PDB entry 1F8M | X-ray diffraction, 1.80 A resolution | chains A and B of the 4 polymer chains in the assembly

Chain A (and B):
Protein: Isocitrate lyase
Organism: Mycobacterium tuberculosis H37Rv
Notes: EC 4.1.3.1; chain B of this document is another copy of the same molecule, construct and numbering; everything in this record applies to it too
Reference sequence: P0A5H3 (ACEA_MYCTU); residues 2-428 here = UniProt positions 2-428
Amino-acid sequence (429 residues; numbered 0 to 428; the number before each row is that of its first residue; numbering starts at 0):
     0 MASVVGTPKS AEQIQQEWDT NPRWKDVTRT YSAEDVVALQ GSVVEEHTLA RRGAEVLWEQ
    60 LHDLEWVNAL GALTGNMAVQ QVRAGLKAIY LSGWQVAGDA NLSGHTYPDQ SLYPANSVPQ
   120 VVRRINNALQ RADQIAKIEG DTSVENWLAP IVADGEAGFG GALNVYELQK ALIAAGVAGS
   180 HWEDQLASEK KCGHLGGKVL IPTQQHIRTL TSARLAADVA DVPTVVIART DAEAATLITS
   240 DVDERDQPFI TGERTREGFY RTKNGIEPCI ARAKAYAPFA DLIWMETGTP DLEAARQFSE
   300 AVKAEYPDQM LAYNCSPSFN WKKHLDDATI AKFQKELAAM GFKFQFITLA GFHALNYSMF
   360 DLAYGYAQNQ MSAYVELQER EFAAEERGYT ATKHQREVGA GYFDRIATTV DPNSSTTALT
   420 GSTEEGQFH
Disordered / not traced: 0, 428
Sequence notes: insertion (1)
Covalently attached groups: pyruvic acid (PYR) linked to C191
Ion coordination: Mg2+ near D153 (its only coordinating residue here)
Ligand contacts: pyruvic acid (PYR): W93, D108, G192, H193, N313, S315, S317, T347, L348

Chain A / chain B interface:
Residue-residue contacts (266; chain A residue first):
  W65(A) with Q369(B)
  N67(A) with Y365(B); Q369(B)
  A68(A) with Y365(B), hydrogen bond (backbone-side chain)
  L69(A) with A362(B), hydrophobic; Y365(B), hydrophobic
  T73(A) with D98(B), hydrogen bond; L354(B)
  G74(A) with D98(B), hydrogen bond (backbone-side chain)
  N75(A) with G97(B); D98(B), hydrogen bond (backbone-side chain); F351(B); L354(B); N355(B)
  M76(A) with L354(B), hydrophobic; M358(B)
  Q79(A) with N355(B), hydrogen bond; F359(B)
  Q80(A) with M358(B); A362(B)
  R82(A) with F359(B)
  A83(A) with F359(B), hydrophobic; A362(B), hydrophobic; Y363(B); A366(B)
  L85(A) with A362(B), hydrophobic; Y365(B), hydrophobic
  W93(A) with H393(B); Q394(B), hydrogen bond; V397(B), hydrophobic
  G97(A) with N75(B); R123(B), hydrogen bond (backbone-side chain); V397(B)
  D98(A) with T73(B), hydrogen bond; G74(B), hydrogen bond (side chain-backbone); N75(B), hydrogen bond (side chain-backbone); R123(B), salt bridge
  G103(A) with R123(B), hydrogen bond (backbone-side chain); N126(B), hydrogen bond (backbone-side chain)
  H104(A) with R123(B); N126(B); R130(B)
  T105(A) with R123(B), hydrogen bond; A127(B); R130(B), hydrogen bond (backbone-side chain); V397(B)
  Y106(A) with R130(B); V397(B); F402(B), hydrophobic
  P107(A) with V397(B); A399(B), hydrophobic; F402(B)
  L111(A) with F402(B), hydrophobic
  R123(A) with G97(B), hydrogen bond (side chain-backbone); D98(B), salt bridge; G103(B), hydrogen bond (side chain-backbone); H104(B); T105(B), hydrogen bond
  N126(A) with G103(B), hydrogen bond (side chain-backbone); H104(B), hydrogen bond
  A127(A) with T105(B)
  R130(A) with T105(B), hydrogen bond (side chain-backbone); Y106(B)
  E188(A) with T415(B), hydrogen bond
  K190(A) with T415(B), hydrogen bond (side chain-backbone)
  C191(A) with Q394(B), hydrogen bond
  H193(A) with S421(B); T422(B), hydrogen bond (backbone-backbone)
  L194(A) with Q394(B); A417(B); S421(B)
  G195(A) with T416(B); A417(B), hydrogen bond (backbone-backbone); T419(B); S421(B)
  G196(A) with S414(B); T415(B); T416(B), hydrogen bond (backbone-backbone)
  V198(A) with T415(B)
  L236(A) with S414(B)
  T254(A) with S414(B)
  E256(A) with S413(B); S414(B), hydrogen bond (side chain-backbone)
  F258(A) with S414(B); T415(B)
  G287(A) with T422(B); Q426(B), hydrogen bond (backbone-side chain)
  T288(A) with Q426(B)
  C314(A) with M370(B), hydrophobic
  P316(A) with Y373(B); Q377(B); H393(B); F427(B)
  S317(A) with H393(B), hydrogen bond; Q394(B); T422(B), hydrogen bond (backbone-side chain); F427(B)
  F318(A) with Q377(B), hydrogen bond (backbone-side chain); Q426(B); F427(B)
  N319(A) with Q377(B); F381(B); Q426(B), hydrogen bond (backbone-side chain); F427(B)
  W320(A) with M370(B), hydrophobic; V374(B), hydrophobic; Q377(B)
  K321(A) with V374(B); E378(B)
  K322(A) with G425(B); Q426(B)
  H323(A) with Q426(B), hydrogen bond
  I329(A) with M370(B); S371(B); V374(B), hydrophobic
  A330(A) with S371(B)
  Q333(A) with Y365(B), hydrogen bond; Q369(B); M370(B)
  Q344(A) with Y365(B)
  F345(A) with Y365(B)
  I346(A) with Y365(B), hydrophobic; M370(B), hydrophobic; Y373(B), hydrophobic
  L348(A) with H393(B)
  G350(A) with M358(B)
  F351(A) with N75(B); A390(B); H393(B); E396(B)
  H352(A) with Y373(B); E380(B), salt bridge; Y388(B); A390(B); T391(B); H393(B), hydrogen bond
  A353(A) with S357(B), hydrogen bond (backbone-side chain); M358(B), hydrophobic
  L354(A) with T73(B); N75(B); M76(B), hydrophobic
  N355(A) with N75(B); Q79(B), hydrogen bond; Y388(B)
  Y356(A) with L376(B), hydrophobic; R379(B); E380(B); A383(B), hydrophobic; R386(B); Y388(B), hydrogen bond (backbone-side chain)
  S357(A) with A353(B), hydrogen bond (side chain-backbone); S357(B), hydrogen bond
  M358(A) with L69(B), hydrophobic; M76(B); Q80(B), hydrogen bond; G350(B)
  F359(A) with Q79(B); R82(B); A83(B), hydrophobic; R386(B); Y388(B), hydrophobic
  D360(A) with R386(B), salt bridge
  L361(A) with L69(B), hydrophobic
  A362(A) with L69(B), hydrophobic; Q80(B); A83(B), hydrophobic; L85(B), hydrophobic
  Y363(A) with A83(B); R386(B)
  Y365(A) with N67(B); A68(B), hydrogen bond (side chain-backbone); L69(B), hydrophobic; L85(B), hydrophobic; Q333(B), hydrogen bond; Q344(B); I346(B), hydrophobic
  A366(A) with A83(B)
  Q369(A) with W65(B); N67(B); Q333(B)
  M370(A) with C314(B), hydrophobic; W320(B), hydrophobic; I329(B); Q333(B); I346(B), hydrophobic
  S371(A) with I329(B); A330(B)
  Y373(A) with P316(B); I346(B), hydrophobic; H352(B)
  V374(A) with W320(B), hydrophobic; K321(B); I329(B), hydrophobic
  L376(A) with A353(B); Y356(B), hydrophobic
  Q377(A) with P316(B); F318(B); W320(B)
  E378(A) with K321(B)
  R379(A) with Y356(B)
  E380(A) with H352(B), salt bridge; Y356(B)
  F381(A) with N319(B)
  A383(A) with Y356(B), hydrophobic
  R386(A) with Y356(B), hydrogen bond; F359(B); D360(B), salt bridge; Y363(B)
  Y388(A) with N355(B); Y356(B), hydrogen bond (side chain-backbone); F359(B), hydrophobic
  A390(A) with F351(B); H352(B); N355(B)
  T391(A) with H352(B)
  H393(A) with W93(B); P316(B); S317(B), hydrogen bond; L348(B); F351(B); H352(B), hydrogen bond
  Q394(A) with W93(B), hydrogen bond; C191(B), hydrogen bond; L194(B); S317(B)
  E396(A) with F351(B)
  V397(A) with W93(B), hydrophobic; G97(B); T105(B); Y106(B); P107(B)
  G398(A) with P107(B)
  A399(A) with P107(B), hydrophobic
  F402(A) with Y106(B), hydrophobic; P107(B); Q109(B); L111(B), hydrophobic
  S413(A) with E256(B)
  S414(A) with L236(B); T254(B); E256(B), hydrogen bond
  T415(A) with E188(B), hydrogen bond; K190(B), hydrogen bond (backbone-side chain); G196(B); V198(B); F258(B)
  T416(A) with G195(B); G196(B), hydrogen bond (backbone-backbone)
  A417(A) with K190(B); L194(B); G195(B), hydrogen bond (backbone-backbone)
  T419(A) with G195(B)
  S421(A) with H193(B); L194(B)
  T422(A) with H193(B), hydrogen bond (backbone-backbone); G287(B); S317(B), hydrogen bond (side chain-backbone)
  G425(A) with K322(B)
  Q426(A) with G287(B), hydrogen bond (side chain-backbone); F318(B); N319(B), hydrogen bond (side chain-backbone); K322(B); H323(B), hydrogen bond
  F427(A) with P316(B); S317(B); F318(B)
Interface residues without a listed pair, chain A (116 interface residues in all): G70, S102, Q109, R255, F332, A349, N368, G387, L418, G420
Interface residues without a listed pair, chain B (118 interface residues in all): G70, S102, R260, T288, F332, F345, A349, L361, N368, G387, G398, D410, N412, L418, G420

Summary:
116 residues of chain A face 118 of chain B across their interface, with 59 hydrogen bonds and 6 salt bridges.
Among the polar pairs are D98(A)-R123(B), H352(A)-E380(B) and D360(A)-R386(B). Covalently linked pyruvic acid:
at C191(A).
Both chains are Isocitrate lyase (Mycobacterium tuberculosis H37Rv). Entry 1F8M (Crystal structure of
3-bromopyruvate modified isocitrate lyase (icl) from mycobacterium tuberculosis) was determined by X-ray
diffraction together with 1F8I and 1F61 from the same study.
